Entry 8GPJ (electron microscopy, 3.50 A resolution); this record covers chains A and W of the 12 polymer chains in the assembly.

[Chain A]
Name: 8ANC195 Fab heavy chain
From: Homo sapiens
Notes: antibody fragment or engineered binder
Chain sequence (235 residues; each row starts with the number of its first residue; numbering starts at 0):
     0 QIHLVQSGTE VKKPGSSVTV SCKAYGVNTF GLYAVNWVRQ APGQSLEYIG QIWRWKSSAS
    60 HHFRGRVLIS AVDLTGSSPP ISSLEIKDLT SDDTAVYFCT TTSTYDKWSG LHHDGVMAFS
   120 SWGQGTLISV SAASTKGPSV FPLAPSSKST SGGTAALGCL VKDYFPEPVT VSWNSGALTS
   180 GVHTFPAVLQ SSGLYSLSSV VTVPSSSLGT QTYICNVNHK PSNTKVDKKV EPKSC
Unresolved in the structure: 130-234
Disulfides: Cys21-Cys98

[Chain W]
Name: X16 UFO gp41
From: Homo sapiens
Chain sequence (624 residues; numbered 28 to 664; 13 numbers in that range are skipped by the numbering (no residue carries them; nothing is unmodelled there); the number before each row is that of its first residue):
    28 NLWVTVYYGV PVWKEATTTL FCASDAKAYD TEVHNVWATH ACVPTDPNPQ EMVLENVTEN
    88 FNMWKNEMVN QMHEDVISLW DQSLKPCVKL TPLCVTLDCT TVNSNSSSNS SNSSGNSNST
   148 LEDMQEMKNC SFNTTTELRD KKQKVYALFY KLDIVPLSNN SSEYRLINCN TSAITQACPK
   208 VSFDPIPIHY CTPAGYALLK CNDKRFNGTG PCHNVSTVQC THGIKPVVST QLLLNGSLAE
   268 KEIIVRSENL TNNVKTIIVH LNKSVEIVCT RPGNNTRKSI RIGPGQTFYA TGDIIGDIRQ
   328 AHCNISRGDW EETLHNVRKN LAEHFQNKTI QFASSSGGDL EITTHSFNCR GEFFYCNTSG
   388 LFNSTYMPNS TFNGTESNLT ITIPCRIKQI INMWQEVGRA MYAPPIAGNI TCKSNITGLL
   448 LVRDGGKESN STEIFRPGGG DMRDNWRSEL YKYKVVEIKP LGVAPTECKR RVVEGGGGSG
   508 GGGSAVGIGA VFLGFLGVAG STMGAASVAL TVQARQLLSG
   554 NPDW
   565 LPDMTVWGIK QLQTRVLAIE RYLKDQQLLG IWGCSGKLIC CTAVPWNSSW SNKSQTEIWN
   625 NMTWMQWDEE ISNYTATIYR LLEVSQNQQE RNEKDLLALD
Unresolved in the structure: 28-519, 661-664
Disulfides: Cys598-Cys604
Covalently attached groups: N-acetylglucosamine (NAG) linked to Asn616, Asn637
Residues lining bound ligands: N-acetylglucosamine (NAG; 2-acetamido-2-deoxy-beta-D-glucopyranose): Gly524, Gly527, Ser528
What the authors report for this chain:
  - post-translational modification sites: Asn442

[How chain A and chain W interact]
Contacting residue pairs (6):
  Lys106(A) - Met629(W)  hydrogen bond
  Lys106(A) - Glu633(W)
  Trp107(A) - Asp632(W)
  Trp107(A) - Glu633(W)
  His112(A) - Glu634(W)  salt bridge
  Asp113(A) - Gln630(W)  hydrogen bond
Other interface residues (no listed pair), chain A (5 interface residues in all): Ser108

[Overview]
The chain A/chain W interface involves 5 residues from each chain, with 2 hydrogen bonds and 1 salt bridge.
Polar pairs include His112(A)-Glu634(W), Lys106(A)-Met629(W) and Asp113(A)-Gln630(W). Bound to chain W:
N-acetylglucosamine. Covalently linked N-acetylglucosamine: at Asn616(W) and Asn637(W). From the paper: a
modification site at Asn442(W).
Chain A is 8ANC195 Fab heavy chain and chain W is X16 UFO gp41, both from Homo sapiens; the structure, HIV-1
Env X16 UFO in complex with 8ANC195 Fab, was determined by electron microscopy, deposited together with 8GP5,
8GPG, 8GPI and 8GPK.
